PDB entry 8E38 | electron microscopy, 4.20 A resolution (low resolution: residue-level contacts below are approximate; hydrogen-bond / salt-bridge calls are withheld) | chains A and B of the 4 polymer chains in the assembly

[Chain A]
Name: VP1
Source organism: Human enterovirus 71
Reference sequence: G9I191 (G9I191_HE71); residues 1-297 here correspond to UniProt positions 566-862 (UniProt number = residue number + 565)
Amino-acid sequence (297 residues; numbered 1 to 297; the number before each row is that of its first residue):
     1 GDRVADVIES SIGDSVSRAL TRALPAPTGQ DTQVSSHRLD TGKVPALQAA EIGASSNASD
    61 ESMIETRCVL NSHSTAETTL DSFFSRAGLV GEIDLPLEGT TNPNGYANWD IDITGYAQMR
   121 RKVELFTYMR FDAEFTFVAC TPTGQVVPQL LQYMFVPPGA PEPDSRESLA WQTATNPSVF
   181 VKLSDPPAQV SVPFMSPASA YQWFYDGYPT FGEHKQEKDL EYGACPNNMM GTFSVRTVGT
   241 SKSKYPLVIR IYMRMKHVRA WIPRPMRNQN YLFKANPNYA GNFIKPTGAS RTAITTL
Sequence notes: conflict E162 (Lys727 in G9I191)
Small-molecule neighbours: sphingosine (SPH): I113, V123, E124, T127, M129, Y201, Q202, W203, F204, R264, A275, P277
From the paper describing this entry:
  - conformationally variable residues (loop rearrangement): F204 to A224
  - mutagenesis - N102H, M119L: unchanged stability in response to high temperatures

[Chain B]
Name: VP2
Source organism: Human enterovirus 71
Reference sequence: G9I191 (G9I191_HE71); residues 1-254 here correspond to UniProt positions 70-323 (UniProt number = residue number + 69)
Amino-acid sequence (254 residues; each row starts with the number of its first residue):
     1 SPSAEACGYS DRVAQLTIGN STITTQEAAN IIVGYGEWPS YCSDSDATAV DKPTRPDVSV
    61 NRFYTLDTKL WEKSSKGWYW KFPDVLTETG VFGQNAQFHY LYRSGFCIHV QCNASKFHQG
   121 ALLVAVLPEY VIGSVAGGTG TEDTHPPYKQ TQPGADGFEL QHPYVLDAGI PISQLTVCPH
   181 QWINLRTNNC ATIIVPYINA LPFDSALNHC NFGLLVVPIS PLDYDQGATP VIPITITLAP
   241 MCSEFAGLRQ AVTQ
Disordered / not traced: 1-9
Sequence notes: conflict S134 (Thr203 in G9I191), T144 (Ser213 in G9I191)
From the paper describing this entry:
  - conformationally variable residues (loop rearrangement): I132 to P146

[Chain A / chain B interface]
Residue-residue contacts (64; chain A residue first):
  D6(A) with V58(B)
  E9(A) with W38(B); S40(B); Y41(B); N61(B); C242(B)
  S10(A) with W38(B); S40(B)
  S11(A) with G36(B); E37(B); W38(B); P39(B); S40(B)
  Y128(A) with E129(B); N199(B); A200(B)
  Q202(A) with E129(B)
  H214(A) with P146(B); N208(B)
  K215(A) with P146(B); P147(B); Y148(B); N208(B)
  E221(A) with D143(B)
  Y222(A) with D143(B); T144(B)
  R264(A) with E129(B)
  P265(A) with I170(B); Q174(B); V177(B)
  M266(A) with Q174(B)
  R267(A) with A168(B); G169(B); P171(B)
  N268(A) with Y164(B); G169(B); P171(B)
  Q269(A) with G169(B)
  F273(A) with G140(B); T141(B)
  K274(A) with E142(B)
  A275(A) with E142(B)
  N276(A) with T141(B); E142(B)
  P277(A) with G133(B); A168(B)
  N278(A) with G133(B); S134(B); A136(B); T139(B); T141(B)
  Y279(A) with S134(B); V135(B); A136(B); G137(B); D167(B); A168(B); G169(B)
  G281(A) with G137(B); H162(B)
  N282(A) with G137(B)
  I284(A) with H162(B); V165(B)
  T287(A) with Y164(B)
Other interface residues (no listed pair), chain A (34 interface residues in all): V7, T127, A198, F204, I262, A280, K285
Other interface residues (no listed pair), chain B (43 interface residues in all): L127, P128, Y130, V131, L175, L201

[Overview]
34 residues of chain A face 43 of chain B across their interface. Sphingosine is bound between chain A and
chain B. The paper reports that N102H and M119L of chain A leave stability in response to high temperatures
unchanged; conformational variability at F204(A) and I132(B).
Chain A is VP1 and chain B is VP2, both from Human enterovirus 71; the structure, Purification of Enterovirus
A71, strain 4643, WT capsid, was determined by electron microscopy together with 8E2X, 8E2Y, 8E31, 8E39, 8E3A,
8E3B and 8E3C from the same study.
